PDB entry 4G08 | X-ray diffraction, 1.80 A resolution | chain A

# Chain A
Protein: Protein InvG
Source organism: Salmonella enterica subsp. enterica serovar Typhimurium
UniProtKB: P35672 (INVG_SALTY); residue numbers follow UniProt; this construct covers 22-178
Sequence (159 residues; each row starts with the number of its first residue):
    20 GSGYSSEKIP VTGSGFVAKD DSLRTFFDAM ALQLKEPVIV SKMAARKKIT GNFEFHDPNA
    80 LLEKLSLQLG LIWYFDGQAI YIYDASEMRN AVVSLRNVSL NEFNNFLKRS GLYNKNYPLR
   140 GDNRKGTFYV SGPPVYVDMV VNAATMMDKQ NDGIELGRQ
Unresolved in the structure: 20-33, 174-178
Construct notes: expression tag (20-21)
From the paper describing this entry:
  - mutagenesis - Q97L: unchanged stability

# Overview
The paper reports that Q97L leaves stability unchanged.
Chain A is Protein InvG (Salmonella enterica subsp. enterica serovar Typhimurium); the structure, Crystal
structure of the periplasmic domain of InvG, was determined by X-ray diffraction (same publication as 3J1V,
3J1W, 3J1X, 4G2S and 4G1I).
